Entry 3S15 (X-ray diffraction, 3.30 A resolution); this record covers chains C and K of the 12 polymer chains in the assembly.

# Chain C
Molecule: DNA-directed RNA polymerase II subunit RPB3
From: Saccharomyces cerevisiae
Reference sequence: P16370 (RPB3_YEAST); residue numbers follow UniProt; this construct covers 1-318
Sequence (318 residues; row label = number of the first residue in the row):
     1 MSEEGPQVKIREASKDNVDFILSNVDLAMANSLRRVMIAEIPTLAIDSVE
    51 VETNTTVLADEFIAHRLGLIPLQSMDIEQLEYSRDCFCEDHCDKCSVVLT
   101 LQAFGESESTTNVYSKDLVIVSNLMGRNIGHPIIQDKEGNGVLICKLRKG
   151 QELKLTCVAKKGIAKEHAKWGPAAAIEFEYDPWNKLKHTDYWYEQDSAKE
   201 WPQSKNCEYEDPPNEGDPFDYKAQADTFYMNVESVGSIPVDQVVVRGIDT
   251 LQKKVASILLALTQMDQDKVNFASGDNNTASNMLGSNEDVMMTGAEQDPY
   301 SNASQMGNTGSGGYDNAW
Not modelled in the structure: 1-2, 269-318
UniProt features mapped onto this chain:
  - binding site (Zn(2+)): Cys-86, Cys-88, Cys-92, Cys-95
  - modified residue: Ser-2 (N-acetylserine)
  - natural variant: Ala-30 (A30D: In mutant RPB3-1)
  - mutagenesis: Lys-9 (K9E: Transcript termination readthrough)
Metal / ion sites: Zn2+: Cys-86, Cys-88, Cys-92, Cys-95

# Chain K
Molecule: DNA-directed RNA polymerase II subunit RPB11
From: Saccharomyces cerevisiae
Reference sequence: P38902 (RPB11_YEAST); numbering as in UniProt (aligned over 1-120)
Sequence (120 residues; row label = number of the first residue in the row):
     1 MNAPDRFELFLLGEGESKLKIDPDTKAPNAVVITFEKEDHTLGNLIRAEL
    51 LNDRKVLFAAYKVEHPFFARFKLRIQTTEGYDPKDALKNACNSIINKLGA
   101 LKTNFETEWNLQTLAADDAF
Not modelled in the structure: 115-120
UniProt features mapped onto this chain:
  - mutagenesis: Glu-108 (E108G/V: Transcript termination readthrough; E108K: Transcript termination readthrough. Lethal), Leu-111 (L111P: Transcript termination readthrough), Leu-114 (L114P: Transcript termination readthrough)

# Chain C / chain K interface
Contacting residue pairs (85; chain C residue first):
  Glu-3(C) / Asn-104(K)  hydrogen bond (backbone-side chain)
  Glu-4(C) / Ala-100(K)
  Pro-6(C) / Lys-97(K)
  Pro-6(C) / Leu-101(K)  hydrophobic
  Pro-6(C) / Asn-104(K)  hydrogen bond (backbone-side chain)
  Gln-7(C) / Asn-104(K)
  Val-8(C) / Leu-101(K)  hydrophobic
  Val-8(C) / Phe-105(K)
  Val-8(C) / Glu-108(K)
  Lys-9(C) / Glu-108(K)
  Ile-10(C) / Phe-105(K)  hydrophobic
  Ile-10(C) / Glu-108(K)  hydrogen bond (backbone-side chain)
  Ile-10(C) / Trp-109(K)
  Ile-10(C) / Gln-112(K)  hydrogen bond (backbone-side chain)
  Ala-13(C) / Thr-113(K)
  Ala-13(C) / Leu-114(K)
  Ser-14(C) / Leu-114(K)
  Val-18(C) / Trp-109(K)  hydrophobic
  Leu-22(C) / Leu-101(K)  hydrophobic
  Asp-26(C) / Asn-52(K)  hydrogen bond
  Ala-28(C) / Asn-44(K)
  Ala-28(C) / Leu-45(K)
  Ala-28(C) / Ala-48(K)  hydrophobic
  Met-29(C) / Leu-45(K)  hydrophobic
  Met-29(C) / Ile-94(K)
  Met-29(C) / Lys-97(K)
  Met-29(C) / Leu-98(K)  hydrophobic
  Asn-31(C) / Asn-44(K)
  Ser-32(C) / Thr-41(K)  hydrogen bond (side chain-backbone)
  Ser-32(C) / Leu-45(K)
  Leu-33(C) / Leu-101(K)  hydrophobic
  Arg-35(C) / Asp-39(K)  salt bridge
  Arg-35(C) / His-40(K)
  Arg-35(C) / Thr-41(K)  hydrogen bond
  Glu-40(C) / Thr-41(K)
  Arg-84(C) / Phe-10(K)
  Arg-84(C) / Leu-11(K)
  Ala-164(C) / Arg-6(K)
  Lys-165(C) / Arg-6(K)  hydrogen bond (backbone-side chain)
  Lys-165(C) / Leu-9(K)
  Lys-165(C) / Asp-39(K)  salt bridge
  Glu-166(C) / Arg-6(K)  hydrogen bond (backbone-side chain)
  Glu-166(C) / Phe-7(K)  hydrogen bond (side chain-backbone)
  Glu-166(C) / Phe-10(K)
  His-167(C) / Arg-6(K)
  Val-240(C) / Trp-109(K)  hydrophobic
  Asp-241(C) / Phe-105(K)
  Asp-241(C) / Trp-109(K)
  Val-244(C) / Phe-105(K)  hydrophobic
  Val-245(C) / Lys-102(K)
  Val-245(C) / Phe-105(K)  hydrophobic
  Val-245(C) / Glu-106(K)
  Ile-248(C) / Leu-98(K)
  Ile-248(C) / Leu-101(K)  hydrophobic
  Ile-248(C) / Lys-102(K)
  Asp-249(C) / Lys-102(K)  salt bridge
  Leu-251(C) / Thr-41(K)
  Leu-251(C) / Leu-45(K)  hydrophobic
  Leu-251(C) / Leu-98(K)  hydrophobic
  Gln-252(C) / Ile-95(K)
  Gln-252(C) / Leu-98(K)
  Gln-252(C) / Gly-99(K)
  Gln-252(C) / Lys-102(K)  hydrogen bond
  Lys-254(C) / Glu-38(K)  salt bridge
  Lys-254(C) / Leu-42(K)
  Val-255(C) / Cys-91(K)
  Val-255(C) / Ile-94(K)  hydrophobic
  Val-255(C) / Ile-95(K)  hydrophobic
  Ala-256(C) / Ile-95(K)
  Ile-258(C) / Lys-18(K)
  Ile-258(C) / Leu-19(K)
  Ile-258(C) / Phe-35(K)  hydrophobic
  Ile-258(C) / Leu-42(K)  hydrophobic
  Ile-258(C) / Cys-91(K)  hydrophobic
  Leu-259(C) / Lys-88(K)
  Leu-259(C) / Cys-91(K)  hydrophobic
  Leu-259(C) / Asn-92(K)
  Leu-259(C) / Ile-95(K)  hydrophobic
  Ala-261(C) / Leu-19(K)  hydrophobic
  Leu-262(C) / Leu-19(K)  hydrophobic
  Leu-262(C) / Ile-21(K)  hydrophobic
  Leu-262(C) / Leu-87(K)  hydrophobic
  Leu-262(C) / Lys-88(K)
  Met-265(C) / Leu-19(K)
  Met-265(C) / Ile-21(K)  hydrophobic
Other interface residues (no listed pair), chain C (47 interface residues in all): Gly-5, Arg-11, Phe-20, Val-36, Ile-163, Thr-263, Asp-266
Other interface residues (no listed pair), chain K (43 interface residues in all): Lys-20, Glu-49, Lys-84, Asn-96, Thr-103

# Summary
47 residues of chain C face 43 of chain K across their interface; the contacts include 11 hydrogen bonds and 4
salt bridges. Polar pairs include Arg-35(C)/Asp-39(K), Lys-165(C)/Asp-39(K) and Asp-249(C)/Lys-102(K).
Here chain C is DNA-directed RNA polymerase II subunit RPB3 and chain K is DNA-directed RNA polymerase II
subunit RPB11, both from Saccharomyces cerevisiae. Entry 3S15 (RNA Polymerase II Initiation Complex with a
7-nt RNA) was determined by X-ray diffraction together with 3RZD, 3RZO, 3S14, 3S16, 3S17, 3S1M and 5 further
entries from the same study.
